Entry 9LDS (X-ray diffraction, 1.60 A resolution); this record covers chains A and B.

# Chain A
Name: H145
Source organism: Vicugna pacos
Chain sequence (120 residues; row label = number of the first residue in the row):
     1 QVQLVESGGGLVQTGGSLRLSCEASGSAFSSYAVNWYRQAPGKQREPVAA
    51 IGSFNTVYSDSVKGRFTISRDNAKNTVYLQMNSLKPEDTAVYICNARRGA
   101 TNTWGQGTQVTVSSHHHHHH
Not modelled in the structure: 115-120
Disulfides: C22-C94

# Chain B
Name: Spike protein S2'
Source organism: Severe acute respiratory syndrome coronavirus 2
UniProtKB: P0DTC2 (SPIKE_SARS2); residues 1139-1153 here = UniProt positions 1139-1153
Chain sequence (15 residues; numbered 1139 to 1153; the number before each row is that of its first residue):
  1139 DPLQPELDSFKEELD

# Chain A / chain B interface
Pairs across the interface - 38 pairs, chain A then chain B:
  S30(A) with L1141(B)
  S31(A) with L1141(B)
  Y32(A) with L1141(B)
  A33(A) with L1141(B); E1144(B)
  N35(A) with F1148(B)
  Y37(A) with F1148(B); E1151(B), hydrogen bond
  P47(A) with F1148(B), hydrophobic; E1151(B); L1152(B), hydrophobic
  V48(A) with F1148(B)
  A49(A) with F1148(B)
  A50(A) with L1145(B), hydrophobic; F1148(B), hydrophobic
  I51(A) with L1145(B)
  G52(A) with D1139(B); L1141(B); L1145(B)
  S53(A) with D1139(B), hydrogen bond (backbone-side chain); P1140(B); L1141(B)
  F54(A) with D1139(B), hydrogen bond (backbone-side chain)
  N55(A) with D1139(B), hydrogen bond (backbone-side chain); Q1142(B), hydrogen bond; L1145(B)
  V57(A) with F1148(B), hydrophobic; K1149(B); L1152(B), hydrophobic
  Y58(A) with L1152(B)
  S59(A) with L1152(B)
  R70(A) with L1141(B)
  R97(A) with E1144(B); S1147(B), hydrogen bond; F1148(B); E1151(B), salt bridge
  R98(A) with E1144(B)
  G99(A) with E1144(B), hydrogen bond (backbone-side chain)
Other interface residues (no listed pair), chain A (24 interface residues in all): W36, T56
From the paper, about this interface:
  - interface residues, chain A: S30(A), N35(A), Y37(A), P47(A), I51(A), S53(A), F54(A), N55(A), V57(A), R70(A), R97(A), G99(A)
  - interface residues, chain B: D1139(B), Q1142(B), E1144(B), S1147(B), E1151(B)

# Summary
24 residues of chain A and 11 residues of chain B are in contact; the contacts include 7 hydrogen bonds and 1
salt bridge. Polar contacts include R97(A)-E1151(B), Y37(A)-E1151(B) and S53(A)-D1139(B). From the paper:
interface residues S30(A), N35(A) and D1139(B) among others.
Here chain A is H145 (Vicugna pacos) and chain B is Spike protein S2' (Severe acute respiratory syndrome
coronavirus 2). Entry 9LDS (Crystal structure of nanobody H145 bound to SARS-CoV-2 spike stem-helix) was
determined by X-ray diffraction.
